Entry 4ZTQ (X-ray diffraction, 2.80 A resolution); this record covers chain A.

[Chain A]
Protein: Aurora kinase A
Organism: Homo sapiens
Notes: EC 2.7.11.1
Reference sequence: O14965 (AURKA_HUMAN); residues 122-403 here = UniProt positions 122-403
Chain sequence (285 residues; row label = number of the first residue in the row):
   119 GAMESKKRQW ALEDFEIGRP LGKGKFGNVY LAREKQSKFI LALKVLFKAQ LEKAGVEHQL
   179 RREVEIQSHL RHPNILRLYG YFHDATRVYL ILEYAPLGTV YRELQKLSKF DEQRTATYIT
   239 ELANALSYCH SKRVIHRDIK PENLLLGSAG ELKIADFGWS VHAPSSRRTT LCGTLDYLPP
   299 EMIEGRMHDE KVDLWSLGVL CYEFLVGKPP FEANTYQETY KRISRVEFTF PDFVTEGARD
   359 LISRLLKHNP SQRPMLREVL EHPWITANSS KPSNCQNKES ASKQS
Not modelled in the structure: 119-126, 280-290, 304-307, 389-403
Differences from the reference sequence: expression tag (119-121)
Swiss-Prot annotation at these positions:
  - region: His280 to Leu293 (Activation segment)
  - active site: Asp256 (Proton acceptor)
  - binding site (ATP): Lys143, Lys162, Glu211 to Ala213, Glu260, Asn261, Asp274
  - modified residue: Thr287 (Phosphothreonine), Thr288 (Phosphothreonine), Ser342 (Phosphoserine)
  - cross-link: Lys258 (Glycyl lysine isopeptide (Lys-Gly) (interchain with G-Cter in SUMO2))
  - natural variant: Ser155 (S155R: In a colorectal adenocarcinoma sample), Val174 (V174M: In a metastatic melanoma sample)
  - mutagenesis: Lys162 (K162R: Loss of kinase activity), Phe165 (F165A: Decreases the interaction with phosphatase type 1 isoforms), Gly198 (G198N: Reduces interaction with TPX2. Reduces kinase activity tenfold. Promotes interaction with the AURKB binding partners INCENP and BIRC5 that are normally not bound by AURKA), Arg205 (R205A: Reduces ubiquitination and proteasomal degradation), Asp274 (D274N: Abolishes cilia disassembly and kinase activity), Thr287 (T287A: No direct effect on catalytic activity; T287E: Enhances interaction with TPX2), Thr288 (T288A: Reduces cilia disassembly and kinase activity; T288D: Mimics phosphorylation state and increases kinase activity), Cys290 (C290A: Enhances stability; when associated with A-393), Tyr334 (Y334A: Reduces binding to MYCN), Gln335 (Q335A: Reduces binding to MYCN), Phe346 (F346A: Decreases the interaction with phosphatase type 1 isoforms), Cys393 (C393A: Enhances stability; when associated with A-290)
Ligand contacts: 4RM ((2Z,5Z)-2-[(4-ethylphenyl)imino]-3-(2-methoxyethyl)-5-(pyridin-4-ylmethylidene)-1,3-thiazolidin-4-one): Leu139, Gly140, Lys141, Gly142, Gly145, Val147, Ala160, Lys162, Gln185, Leu194, Leu196, Leu208, Leu210, Glu211, Tyr212, Ala213, Leu263, Ala273, Asp274, Phe275

[Summary]
Chain A binds compound 4RM. Curated annotation (UniProt) lists active-site residue Asp256, 8 ATP-binding
residues and 12 mutagenesis sites.
Chain A is Aurora kinase A (Homo sapiens); the structure, Human Aurora A catalytic domain bound to FK932, was
determined by X-ray diffraction, deposited together with 4ZS0, 4ZTR and 4ZTS.
